4A0W - chains B and G of the 16 polymer chains in the assembly; structure by electron microscopy, 13.90 A resolution (very low resolution: no residue pairs are listed; an interface is given only as per-side residue counts).

# Chain B (and G)
Protein: T-complex protein 1 subunit beta
Source organism: Bos taurus
Notes: chain G of this document is another copy of the same molecule, construct and numbering; everything in this record applies to it too
UniProt: Q3ZBH0 (TCPB_BOVIN); residues 1-513 here correspond to UniProt positions 14-526 (UniProt number = residue number + 13)
Chain sequence (513 residues; each row starts with the number of its first residue):
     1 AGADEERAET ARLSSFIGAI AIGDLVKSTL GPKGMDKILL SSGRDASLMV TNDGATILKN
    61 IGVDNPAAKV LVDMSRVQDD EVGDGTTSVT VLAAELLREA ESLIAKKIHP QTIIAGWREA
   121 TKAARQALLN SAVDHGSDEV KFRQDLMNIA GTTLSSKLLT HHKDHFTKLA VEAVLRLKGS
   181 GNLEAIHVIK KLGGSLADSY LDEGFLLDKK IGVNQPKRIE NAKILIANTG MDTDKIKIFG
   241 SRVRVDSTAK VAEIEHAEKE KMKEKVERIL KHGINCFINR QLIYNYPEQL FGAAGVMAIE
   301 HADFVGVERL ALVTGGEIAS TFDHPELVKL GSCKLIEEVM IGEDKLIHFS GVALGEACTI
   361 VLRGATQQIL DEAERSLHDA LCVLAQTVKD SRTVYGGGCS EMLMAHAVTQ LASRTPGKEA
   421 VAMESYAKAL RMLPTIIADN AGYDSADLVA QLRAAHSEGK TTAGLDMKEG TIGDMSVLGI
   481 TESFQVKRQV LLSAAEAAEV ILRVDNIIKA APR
Swiss-Prot annotation at these positions:
  - binding site (ADP): Gly-31, Gly-85, Thr-86, Thr-87, Ser-88, Ser-155, Ser-156, Gly-397, Glu-482, Lys-487
  - binding site (ATP): Gly-31, Gly-85, Thr-86, Thr-87, Glu-482, Lys-487
  - binding site (Mg(2+)): Asp-84
  - modified residue: Ser-47 (Phosphoserine), Lys-141 (N6-acetyllysine), Lys-168 (N6-acetyllysine), Ser-247 (Phosphoserine), Thr-248 (Phosphothreonine)
  - cross-link: Lys-235 (Glycyl lysine isopeptide (Lys-Gly) (interchain with G-Cter in SUMO2))

# Interface between chain B and chain G
At this resolution (14 A) residue pairs are not listed: 20 residues of chain B and 23 of chain G lie at the interface.

# Summary
20 residues of chain B and 23 residues of chain G are in contact. Curated annotation (UniProt) lists 10
ADP-binding residues, 6 ATP-binding residues and Mg2+-binding residue Asp-84(B) on chain B.
Chain B and chain G are both T-complex protein 1 subunit beta (Bos taurus); the structure, model built against
symmetry-free cryo-EM map of TRiC-ADP-AlFx, was determined by electron microscopy (same publication as 4A0O,
4A0V and 4A13).
